PDB entry 1YE2 | X-ray diffraction, 1.80 A resolution | chains A and C of the 4 polymer chains in the assembly

[Chain A (and C)]
Molecule: Hemoglobin alpha chain
Organism: Homo sapiens
Notes: chain C of this document is another copy of the same molecule, construct and numbering; everything in this record applies to it too
Reference sequence: P69905 (HBA_HUMAN); residue numbers follow UniProt; this construct covers 1-141
Sequence (141 residues; row label = number of the first residue in the row):
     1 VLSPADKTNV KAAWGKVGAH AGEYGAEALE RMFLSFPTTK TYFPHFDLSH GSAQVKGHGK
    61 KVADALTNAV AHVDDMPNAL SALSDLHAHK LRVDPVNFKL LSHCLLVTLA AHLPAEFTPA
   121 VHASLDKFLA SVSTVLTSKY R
UniProt features mapped onto this chain:
  - site: Lys61 (Not glycated)
Ion coordination: heme Fe: His87 (together with oxygen molecule)
Ligand contacts: heme / oxygen molecule: Leu29, Met32, Thr39, Tyr42, Phe43, His45, Phe46, His58, Lys61, Val62, Ala65, Leu66, Leu83, Leu86, His87, Leu91, Val93, Asn97, Phe98, Leu101, Val132, Leu136

[Interface between chain A and chain C]
Pairs across the interface - 4 pairs, chain A then chain C:
  Asp126(A) - Arg141(C)  salt bridge
  Lys127(A) - Arg141(C)  hydrogen bond (side chain-backbone)
  Arg141(A) - Asp126(C)  salt bridge
  Arg141(A) - Lys127(C)  hydrogen bond (backbone-side chain)
Interface residues without a listed pair, chain A (5 interface residues in all): Val1, Ala130
Interface residues without a listed pair, chain C (5 interface residues in all): Val1, Ala130

[Overview]
Chain A and chain C each contribute 5 residues to their interface, with 2 hydrogen bonds and 2 salt bridges.
Polar pairs include Asp126(A)-Arg141(C) and Lys127(A)-Arg141(C). Bound to chain A: heme / oxygen molecule.
Both chains are Hemoglobin alpha chain (Homo sapiens). Entry 1YE2 (T-To-T(High) quaternary transitions in
human hemoglobin: betaY35F oxy (2MM IHP, 20% PEG) (1 test set)) was determined by X-ray diffraction together
with 1XXT, 1XY0, 1XZ5, 1XZ7, 1XZU, 1XZV and 45 further entries from the same study.
